PDB entry 9CYT | electron microscopy, 3.70 A resolution | chains F and L of the 10 polymer chains in the assembly

# Chain F
Protein: Outer capsid protein mu-1N
From: Mammalian orthoreovirus 3 Dearing
Reference sequence: P11078 (MU1_REOVD); residue numbers follow UniProt; this construct covers 1-708
Amino-acid sequence (708 residues; row label = number of the first residue in the row):
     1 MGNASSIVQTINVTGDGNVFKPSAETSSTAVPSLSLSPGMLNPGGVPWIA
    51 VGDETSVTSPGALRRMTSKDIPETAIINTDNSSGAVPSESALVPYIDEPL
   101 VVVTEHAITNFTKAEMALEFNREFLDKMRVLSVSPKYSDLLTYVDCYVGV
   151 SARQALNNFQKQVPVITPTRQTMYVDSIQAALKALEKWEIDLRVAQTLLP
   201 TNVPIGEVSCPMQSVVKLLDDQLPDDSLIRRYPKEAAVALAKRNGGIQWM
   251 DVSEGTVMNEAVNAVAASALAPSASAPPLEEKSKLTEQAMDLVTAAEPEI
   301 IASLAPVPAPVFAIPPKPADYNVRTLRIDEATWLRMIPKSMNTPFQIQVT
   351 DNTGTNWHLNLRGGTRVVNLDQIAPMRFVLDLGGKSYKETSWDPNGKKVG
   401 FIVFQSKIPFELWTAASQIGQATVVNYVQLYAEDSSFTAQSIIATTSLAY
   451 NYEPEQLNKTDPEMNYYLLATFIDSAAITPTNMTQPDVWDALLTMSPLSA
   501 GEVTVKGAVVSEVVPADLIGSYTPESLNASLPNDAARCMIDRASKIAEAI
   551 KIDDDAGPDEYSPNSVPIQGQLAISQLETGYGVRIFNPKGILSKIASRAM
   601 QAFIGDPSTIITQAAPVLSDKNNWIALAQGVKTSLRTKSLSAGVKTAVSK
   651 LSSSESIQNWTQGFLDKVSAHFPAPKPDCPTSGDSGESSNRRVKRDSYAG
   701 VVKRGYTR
Unresolved in the structure: 1-42, 676-708
UniProt features mapped onto this chain:
  - site: N42, P43 (Cleavage)
  - lipidation: G2 (N-myristoyl glycine)
  - glycosylation (N-linked (GlcNAc...) asparagine): N3, N12, N81, N110, N458, N482, N528, N659
  - mutagenesis: G2 (G2A: Complete loss of myristoylation and binding to sigma-3 protein), N42 (N42T: Complete loss of proteolytic cleavage)

# Chain L
Protein: Outer capsid protein sigma-3
From: Mammalian orthoreovirus 3 Dearing
Reference sequence: P03527 (SIGM3_REOVD); residue numbers follow UniProt; this construct covers 1-365
Amino-acid sequence (365 residues; numbered 1 to 365; the number before each row is that of its first residue):
     1 MEVCLPNGHQVVDLINNAFEGRVSIYSAQEGWDKTISAQPDMMVCGGAVV
    51 CMHCLGVVGSLQRKLKHLPHHRCNQQIRHQDYVDVQFADRVTAHWKRGML
   101 SFVAQMHEMMNDVSPDDLDRVRTEGGSLVELNWLQVDPNSMFRSIHSSWT
   151 DPLQVVDDLDTKLDQYWTALNLMIDSSDLIPNFMMRDPSHAFNGVKLGGD
   201 ARQTQFSRTFDSRSSLEWGVMVYDYSELEHDPSKGRAYRKELVTPARDFG
   251 HFGLSHYSRATTPILGKMPAVFSGMLTGNCKMYPFIKGTAKLKTVRKLVE
   301 AVNHAWGVEKIRYALGPGGMTGWYNRTMQQAPIVLTPAALTMFPDTIKFG
   351 DLNYPVMIGDPMILG
UniProt features mapped onto this chain:
  - zinc finger: C51 to C73 (CCHC-type)
  - natural variant: Y354 (Y354H: In strain: Isolate D-EA1 and Isolate D-EA3)

# Chain F / chain L interface
Contacting residue pairs - 31 pairs, chain F then chain L:
  N352(F) - L61(L)  hydrogen bond (side chain-backbone)
  N352(F) - Q62(L)  hydrogen bond (side chain-backbone)
  N352(F) - R63(L)
  N352(F) - K64(L)
  T353(F) - W32(L)
  T353(F) - L61(L)
  W357(F) - R22(L)
  T390(F) - L276(L)
  S391(F) - M275(L)
  S391(F) - L276(L)
  S391(F) - G278(L)
  W392(F) - L276(L)
  W392(F) - T277(L)
  D393(F) - T277(L)  hydrogen bond (backbone-backbone)
  K397(F) - T277(L)  hydrogen bond (side chain-backbone)
  K398(F) - R22(L)
  V425(F) - L61(L)
  V425(F) - Q62(L)
  Y427(F) - L61(L)  hydrophobic
  Y431(F) - I333(L)
  A449(F) - Q62(L)  hydrogen bond (backbone-side chain)
  Y450(F) - Q62(L)
  N451(F) - Q62(L)
  E453(F) - R63(L)  salt bridge
  D474(F) - N279(L)
  S475(F) - R22(L)  hydrogen bond
  S475(F) - D160(L)
  S475(F) - K281(L)
  A476(F) - T161(L)
  A477(F) - T161(L)  hydrogen bond (backbone-side chain)
  N482(F) - G278(L)
Interface residues without a listed pair, chain F (24 interface residues in all): H358, N395, N426
Interface residues without a listed pair, chain L (18 interface residues in all): V44, D164, A338

# In short
Chain F and chain L form an interface of 24 and 18 residues respectively, with 7 hydrogen bonds and 1 salt
bridge. Among the polar pairs are E453(F)-R63(L), N352(F)-L61(L) and N352(F)-Q62(L). From UniProt: 2
mutagenesis sites on chain F.
Here chain F is Outer capsid protein mu-1N and chain L is Outer capsid protein sigma-3, both from Mammalian
orthoreovirus 3 Dearing. Entry 9CYT (Cryo-EM structure of MRV outer shell) was determined by electron
microscopy (same publication as 9CYX and 9CYY).
